5ZBX - chains G and I of the 10 polymer chains in the assembly; structure by X-ray diffraction, 2.58 A resolution.

Chain G:
Protein: Histone H2A type 1-B/E
From: Homo sapiens
UniProtKB: P04908 (H2A1B_HUMAN); residues 0-129 here correspond to UniProt positions 1-130 (UniProt number = residue number + 1)
Amino-acid sequence (133 residues; each row starts with the number of its first residue; numbers below 1 keep their minus sign (Gly-3 is residue -3)):
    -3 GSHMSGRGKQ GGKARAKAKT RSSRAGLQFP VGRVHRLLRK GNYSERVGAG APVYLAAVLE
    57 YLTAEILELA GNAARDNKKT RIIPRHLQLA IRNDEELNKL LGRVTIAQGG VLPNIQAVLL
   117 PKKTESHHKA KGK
Unresolved in the structure: -3 to 14, 119-129
Differences from the reference sequence: expression tag (-3 to -1)
Curated features (UniProtKB/Swiss-Prot):
  - modified residue: Ser1 (N-acetylserine), Arg3 (Citrulline), Lys5 (N6-(2-hydroxyisobutyryl)lysine), Lys9 (N6-(2-hydroxyisobutyryl)lysine), Lys13 (N6-(beta-hydroxybutyryl)lysine), Lys36 (N6-(2-hydroxyisobutyryl)lysine), Lys74 (N6-(2-hydroxyisobutyryl)lysine), Lys75 (N6-(2-hydroxyisobutyryl)lysine), Lys95 (N6-(2-hydroxyisobutyryl)lysine), Gln104 (N5-methylglutamine), Lys118 (N6-(2-hydroxyisobutyryl)lysine), Lys119 (N6-crotonyllysine), Thr120 (Phosphothreonine), Lys125 (N6-crotonyllysine)
  - cross-link (Glycyl lysine isopeptide (Lys-Gly)): Lys13 (interchain with G-Cter in ubiquitin), Lys15 (interchain with G-Cter in ubiquitin), Lys119 (interchain with G-Cter in ubiquitin)

Chain I:
Molecule: 146-nt DNA strand
From: Homo sapiens
Sequence (146 nucleotides; row label = number of the first residue in the row):
     1 ATCAATATCC ACCTGCAGAT TCTACCAAAA GTGTATTTGG AAACTGCTCC ATCAAAAGGC
    61 ATGTTCAGCT GAATTCAGCT GAACATGCCT TTTGATGGAG CAGTTTCCAA ATACACTTTT
   121 GGTAGAATCT GCAGGTGGAT ATTGAT

Chain G / chain I interface:
Residue-residue contacts - 13 pairs, chain G then chain I:
  Thr16(G) with DT120(I), phosphate contact
  Arg29(G) with DG121(I), hydrogen bond to the phosphate; DG122(I), salt bridge to the phosphate
  Arg42(G) with DA111(I), hydrogen bond to the sugar; DT112(I), phosphate contact
  Val43(G) with DA111(I), sugar contact; DT112(I), hydrogen bond to the phosphate
  Gly44(G) with DA111(I), phosphate contact
  Ala45(G) with DA111(I), hydrogen bond to the phosphate
  Lys75(G) with DG131(I), sugar contact; DC132(I), salt bridge to the phosphate
  Thr76(G) with DG131(I), hydrogen bond to the phosphate
  Arg77(G) with DG131(I), phosphate contact
Interface residues without a listed pair, chain G (10 interface residues in all): Glu41

Summary:
Chain G and chain I form an interface of 10 and 7 residues respectively; the contacts include 5 hydrogen bonds
and 2 salt bridges. Polar contacts include Arg42(G)-DA111(I), Arg29(G)-DG121(I) and Val43(G)-DT112(I).
Here chain G is Histone H2A type 1-B/E and chain I is a 146-nt DNA strand, both from Homo sapiens. Entry 5ZBX
(The crystal structure of the nucleosome containing histone H3.1 CATD(V76Q, K77D)) was determined by X-ray
diffraction (same publication as 5Z23).
